PDB entry 1VYJ | X-ray diffraction, 2.80 A resolution | chains A and C of the 6 polymer chains in the assembly

== Chain A (and C) ==
Name: Proliferating cell nuclear antigen
Organism: Homo sapiens
Notes: chain C of this document is another copy of the same molecule, construct and numbering; everything in this record applies to it too
Reference sequence: P12004 (PCNA_HUMAN); residues 1-261 here = UniProt positions 1-261
Sequence (261 residues; row label = number of the first residue in the row):
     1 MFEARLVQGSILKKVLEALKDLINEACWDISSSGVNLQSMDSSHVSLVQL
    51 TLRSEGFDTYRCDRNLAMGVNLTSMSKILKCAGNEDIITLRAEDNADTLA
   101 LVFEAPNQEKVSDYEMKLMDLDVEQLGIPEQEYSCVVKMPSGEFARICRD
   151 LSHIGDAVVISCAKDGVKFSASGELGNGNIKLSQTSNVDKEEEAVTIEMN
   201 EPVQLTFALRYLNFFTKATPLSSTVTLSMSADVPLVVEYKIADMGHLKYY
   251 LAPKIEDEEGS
Disordered / not traced: 258-261
Cystine bridges: C135-C162
Curated features (UniProtKB/Swiss-Prot):
  - DNA-binding region: R61 to K80
  - modified residue: K14 (N6-acetyllysine), K77 (N6-acetyllysine), K80 (N6-acetyllysine), Y211 (Phosphotyrosine), K248 (N6-acetyllysine)
  - cross-link (Glycyl lysine isopeptide (Lys-Gly)): K164 (interchain with G-Cter in SUMO2), K254 (interchain with G-Cter in SUMO2)
  - natural variant: S228 (S228I: In ATLD2)
  - mutagenesis: K13 (K13R: Inhibits acetylation, recruitment to DNA damage sites, inducible ubiquitination and protein degradation, DNA replication and repair synthesis efficiencies, but homotrimer formation, nuclear ...), K14 (K14R: Inhibits acetylation, recruitment to DNA damage sites, inducible ubiquitination and protein degradation, DNA replication and repair synthesis efficiencies, but homotrimer formation, nuclear ...), K20 (K20R: Inhibits acetylation, recruitment to DNA damage sites, inducible ubiquitination and protein degradation, DNA replication and repair synthesis efficiencies, but homotrimer formation, nuclear ...), M40 (M40A: Complete loss of interaction with UHRF2), S43 to V45 (No effect on POLD3-binding. Impairs binding to ALKBH2), K77 (K77A: Inhibits recruitment to DNA damage sites, but nuclear localization is similar as the wild-type; in association with A-80 ...), K80 (K80A: Inhibits recruitment to DNA damage sites, but nuclear localization is similar as the wild-type; in association with A-77 ...), Q125 to I128 (Strong decrease in POLD3-binding. Impairs binding to ALKBH2), I128 (I128A: Complete loss of interaction with UHRF2), K164 (K164R: Abolishes ubiquitination. No effect on interaction with SHPRH), V188 to K190 (No effect on POLD3-binding. No effect on ALKBH2-binding), Y211 (Y211F: Alters chromatin-associated PCNA stability and its function in DNA replication and repair), 3 further mutagenesis entries in UniProt
From the paper describing this entry:
  - conformationally variable residues (loop rearrangement, order/disorder transition): M40, M119 to S134, L251 to S261

== How chain A and chain C interact ==
Residue-residue contacts - 34 pairs, chain A then chain C:
  S74(A) - L175(C)
  K77(A) - H153(C)
  K77(A) - L175(C)
  K80(A) - D150(C)
  C81(A) - D150(C)
  N107(A) - E193(C)
  Q108(A) - E143(C)  hydrogen bond
  Q108(A) - E193(C)
  E109(A) - K181(C)
  E109(A) - L182(C)
  E109(A) - S183(C)  hydrogen bond (backbone-backbone)
  E109(A) - T185(C)
  E109(A) - S186(C)
  K110(A) - E143(C)  salt bridge
  K110(A) - I180(C)
  K110(A) - K181(C)
  K110(A) - L182(C)
  V111(A) - N179(C)
  V111(A) - I180(C)
  V111(A) - K181(C)  hydrogen bond (backbone-backbone)
  S112(A) - N179(C)
  S112(A) - I180(C)
  D113(A) - N177(C)
  D113(A) - G178(C)
  D113(A) - N179(C)  hydrogen bond (backbone-backbone)
  Y114(A) - L151(C)
  Y114(A) - I154(C)  hydrophobic
  Y114(A) - N177(C)
  Y114(A) - G178(C)
  E115(A) - G176(C)
  E115(A) - N177(C)  hydrogen bond (backbone-backbone)
  M116(A) - L175(C)
  K117(A) - E174(C)
  K117(A) - L175(C)  hydrogen bond (backbone-backbone)
Also at the interface, not in a pair above, chain A (16 interface residues in all): I78
Also at the interface, not in a pair above, chain C (21 interface residues in all): I147, G173, N187

== Overview ==
Chain A and chain C form an interface of 16 and 21 residues respectively, with 6 hydrogen bonds and 1 salt
bridge. Polar pairs include K110(A)-E143(C), Q108(A)-E143(C) and E109(A)-S183(C). UniProt lists 23 mutagenesis
sites on chain A. From the paper: conformational variability at M40(A), M119(A) and L251(A).
Both chains are Proliferating cell nuclear antigen (Homo sapiens). Entry 1VYJ (Structural and biochemical
studies of human PCNA complexes provide the basis for association with CDK/cyclin and ...) was determined by
X-ray diffraction, deposited together with 1VYM and 1W60.
